Entry 7Z4F (electron microscopy, 4.20 A resolution (low resolution: residue-level contacts below are approximate; hydrogen-bond / salt-bridge calls are withheld)); this record covers chains A and B of the 11 polymer chains in the assembly.

== Chain A (and B) ==
Name: Putative structural protein
From: Escherichia phage vB_EcoP_SU10
Notes: chain B of this document is another copy of the same molecule, construct and numbering; everything in this record applies to it too
UniProtKB: A0A0B4N235 (A0A0B4N235_9CAUD); numbering as in UniProt (aligned over 1-267)
Sequence (267 residues; numbered 1 to 267; the number before each row is that of its first residue):
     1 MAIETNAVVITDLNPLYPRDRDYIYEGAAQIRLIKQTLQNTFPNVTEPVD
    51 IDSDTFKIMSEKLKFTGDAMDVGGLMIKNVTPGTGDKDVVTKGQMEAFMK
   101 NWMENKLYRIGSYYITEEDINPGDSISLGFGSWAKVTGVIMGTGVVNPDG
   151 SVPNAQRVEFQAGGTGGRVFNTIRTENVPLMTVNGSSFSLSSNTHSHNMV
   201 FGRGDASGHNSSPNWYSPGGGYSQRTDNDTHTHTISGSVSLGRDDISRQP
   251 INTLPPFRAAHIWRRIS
Disordered / not traced: 1-3, 267

== Interface between chain A and chain B ==
Pairs across the interface (58):
  Tyr-25(A) / Asp-20(B)
  Ala-28(A) / Pro-18(B)
  Ile-31(A) / Gly-27(B)
  Ile-31(A) / Gln-30(B)
  Ile-31(A) / Ile-34(B)
  Arg-32(A) / Leu-16(B)
  Arg-32(A) / Pro-18(B)
  Arg-32(A) / Arg-19(B)
  Arg-32(A) / Asp-20(B)
  Lys-35(A) / Leu-13(B)
  Lys-35(A) / Ile-34(B)
  Gln-39(A) / Thr-11(B)
  Gln-39(A) / Asp-12(B)
  Val-45(A) / Ile-10(B)
  Val-45(A) / Asp-12(B)
  Val-45(A) / Thr-41(B)
  Pro-48(A) / Thr-41(B)
  Pro-48(A) / Phe-42(B)
  Ile-51(A) / Asn-44(B)
  Phe-56(A) / Asp-50(B)
  Met-59(A) / Asp-50(B)
  Ser-60(A) / Asp-50(B)
  Leu-63(A) / Asp-50(B)
  Lys-64(A) / Ile-77(B)
  Phe-65(A) / Asp-52(B)
  Phe-65(A) / Thr-55(B)
  Asp-68(A) / Ile-58(B)
  Asp-68(A) / Gly-73(B)
  Met-70(A) / Leu-75(B)
  Met-70(A) / Ile-77(B)
  Asp-71(A) / Leu-75(B)
  Asp-71(A) / Ile-77(B)
  Asp-71(A) / Lys-78(B)
  Val-72(A) / Lys-78(B)
  Gly-73(A) / Lys-78(B)
  Gly-73(A) / Thr-81(B)
  Gly-74(A) / Gly-83(B)
  Leu-75(A) / Gly-83(B)
  Lys-87(A) / Pro-82(B)
  Lys-87(A) / Lys-92(B)
  Val-90(A) / Glu-96(B)
  Ser-112(A) / Asn-105(B)
  Asn-121(A) / Lys-100(B)
  His-195(A) / Asn-210(B)
  Ser-196(A) / Asn-210(B)
  Pro-213(A) / Ser-212(B)
  Pro-213(A) / Pro-213(B)
  Asn-214(A) / Ser-211(B)
  Trp-215(A) / Asn-210(B)
  Trp-215(A) / Ser-211(B)
  Asp-227(A) / Asn-214(B)
  Thr-230(A) / Val-200(B)
  Ala-260(A) / Asp-149(B)
  Ala-260(A) / Ser-151(B)
  Arg-264(A) / Gly-163(B)
  Arg-265(A) / Gly-163(B)
  Ile-266(A) / Ala-134(B)
  Ile-266(A) / Gln-161(B)
Also at the interface, not in a pair above, chain A (51 interface residues in all): Thr-46, Val-49, Lys-57, Thr-66, Ala-69, Trp-133, Ile-173, His-197, Asn-228, Asp-229, Ile-235, Ser-238, Leu-241, Trp-263
Also at the interface, not in a pair above, chain B (61 interface residues in all): Tyr-17, Asp-22, Ile-31, Thr-46, Asp-54, Lys-62, Val-72, Thr-84, Gly-93, Ala-97, Thr-137, Gly-164, Ile-173, Arg-174, Thr-175, Ser-189, Ser-191, Ser-196, Phe-201, His-209, Trp-215

== Overview ==
Chain A and chain B form an interface of 51 and 61 residues respectively.
Chain A and chain B are both Putative structural protein (Escherichia phage vB_EcoP_SU10); the structure, Tail
of phage SU10 genome release intermediate, was determined by electron microscopy, deposited together with 7Z47
and 7Z4A.
